PDB entry 4RVE | X-ray diffraction, 3.00 A resolution | chains D and A of the 4 polymer chains in the assembly

Chain D:
Molecule: 10-nt DNA strand
Sequence (10 nucleotides; row label = number of the first residue in the row):
     1 GGGATATCCC

Chain A:
Protein: Protein (eco rv (e.c.3.1.21.4))
Source organism: Escherichia coli
Reference sequence: P04390 (T2E5_ECOLI); residues 2-245 here correspond to UniProt positions 1-244 (UniProt number = residue number - 1)
Amino-acid sequence (244 residues; each row starts with the number of its first residue):
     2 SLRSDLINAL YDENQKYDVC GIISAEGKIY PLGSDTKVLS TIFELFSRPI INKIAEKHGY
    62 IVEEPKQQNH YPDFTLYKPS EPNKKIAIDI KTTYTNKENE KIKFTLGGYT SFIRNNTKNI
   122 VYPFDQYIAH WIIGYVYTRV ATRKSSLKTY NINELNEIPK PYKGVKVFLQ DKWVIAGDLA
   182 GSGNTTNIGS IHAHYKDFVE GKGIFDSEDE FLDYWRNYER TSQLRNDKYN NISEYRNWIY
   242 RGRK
Not modelled in the structure: 242-245
What the authors report for this chain:
  - catalytic residues: Asp74, Asp90
  - catalytic residues: Lys92 (proposed by the authors, not directly observed)
  - binding site for the 10-nt DNA strand: Gly182 to Thr186

Chain D / chain A interface:
Pairs across the interface (17; chain D residue first):
  DG1(D) - Ser223(A)  phosphate contact
  DG2(D) - Thr222(A)  phosphate contact
  DG2(D) - Ser223(A)  hydrogen bond to the phosphate
  DG3(D) - Ser183(A)  base contact
  DG3(D) - Gly184(A)  hydrogen bond to the base
  DG3(D) - Asn185(A)  hydrogen bond to the base
  DA4(D) - Asn185(A)  hydrogen bond to the base
  DA4(D) - Thr186(A)  base contact
  DT5(D) - Lys38(A)  base contact
  DA6(D) - Lys38(A)  sugar contact
  DC8(D) - Gln69(A)  hydrogen bond to the sugar
  DC8(D) - Asn70(A)  hydrogen bond to the base
  DC9(D) - Gln68(A)  phosphate contact
  DC9(D) - Asn70(A)  sugar contact
  DC9(D) - His71(A)  phosphate contact
  DC10(D) - Gln68(A)  hydrogen bond to the phosphate
  DC10(D) - His71(A)  salt bridge to the phosphate
Other interface residues (no listed pair), chain D (10 interface residues in all): DT7
Other interface residues (no listed pair), chain A (12 interface residues in all): Arg226

Overview:
Chain D and chain A form an interface of 10 and 12 residues respectively, with 7 hydrogen bonds and 1 salt
bridge. Among the polar pairs are DG3(D)-Gly184(A), DG3(D)-Asn185(A) and DA4(D)-Asn185(A). The paper reports
catalytic residues Asp74(A), Asp90(A) and Lys92(A); a binding site for the 10-nt DNA strand at Gly182(A).
Chain D is a 10-nt DNA strand and chain A is Protein (eco rv (e.c.3.1.21.4)) (Escherichia coli); the
structure, The crystal structure of ecorv endonuclease and of its complexes with cognate and non-cognate DNA
segments, was determined by X-ray diffraction together with 2RVE from the same study.
